8I9Y - chains C1 and LO of the 59 polymer chains in the assembly; structure by electron microscopy, 3.10 A resolution.

Chain C1:
Molecule: 3341-nt RNA strand
Organism: Chaetomium thermophilum
Sequence (3341 nucleotides; numbered 1 to 3341; the number before each row is that of its first residue):
     1 GGUUGACCUC GGAUCAGGUA GGAGGACCCG CUGAACUUAA GCAUAUCAAU AAGCGGAGGA
    61 AAAGAAACCA ACAGGGAUUG CCCUAGUAAC GGCGAGUGAA GCGGCAACAG CUCAAAUUUG
   121 AAAGCUGGCU UCGGCCCGCG UUGUAAUUUG GAGAGGAUGC UUUGGGCGAG GCUCCUUCUG
   181 AGUUCCCUGG AACGGGACGC CACAGAGGGU GAGAGCCCCG UAUAGUUGGA AGCCAAGCCU
   241 GUGUAAAGCU CCUUCGACGA GUCGAGUAGU UUGGGAAUGC UGCUCAAAAU GGGAGGUAAA
   301 UUUCUUCUAA AGCUAAAUAC CGGCCAGAGA CCGAUAGCGC ACAAGUAGAG UGAUCGAAAG
   361 AUGAAAAGCA CUUUGAAAAG AGGGUUAAAU AGCACGUGAA AUUGUUGAAA GGGAAGCGCU
   421 UGUGACCAGA CUUGCGCCCG GCGGAUCAUC CGGUGUUCUC ACCGGUGCAC UCCGCCGGGC
   481 UCAGGCCAGC AUCGGUUCUG GCGGGGGGAU AAAGGCCCAG GGAAUGUGGC UCCUCCGGGA
   541 GUGUUAUAGC CCUGGGUGUA AUACCCUCGC CGGGACCGAG GACCGCGCUC UGCAAGGAUG
   601 CUGGCGUAAU GGUCACCAGC GACCCGUCUU GAAACACGGA CCAAGGAGUC AAGGUUUUGC
   661 GCGAGUGUUU GGGUGUAAAA CCCGCACGCG UAAUGAAAGU GAACGUAGGU GAGAGCUUCG
   721 GCGCAUCAUC GACCGAUCCU GAUGUAUUCG GAUGGAUUUG AGUAGGAGCG UUAAGCCUUG
   781 GACCCGAAAG AUGGUGAACU AUGCUUGGAU AGGGUGAAGC CAGAGGAAAC UCUGGUGGAG
   841 GCUCGCAGCG GUUCUGACGU GCAAAUCGAU CGUCAAAUCU GAGCAUGGGG GCGAAAGACU
   901 AAUCGAACCA UCUAGUAGCU GGUUACCGCC GAAGUUUCCC UCAGGAUAGC AGUGUCGACC
   961 UUCAGUUUUA UGAGGUAAAG CGAAUGAUUA GGGACUCGGG GGCGAUUUUU AGCCUUCAUC
  1021 CAUUCUCAAA CUUUAAAUAU GUAAGAAGCC CUUGUUACUU AACUGAACGU GGGCAUUCGA
  1081 AUGUAUCGAC ACUAGUGGGC CAUUUUUGGU AAGCAGAACU GGCGAUGCGG GAUGAACCGA
  1141 ACGCGGGGUU AAGGUGCCGG AGUGGACGCU CAUCAGACAC CACAAAAGGC GUUAGUACAU
  1201 CUUGACAGCA GGACGGUGGC CAUGGAAGUC GGAAUCCGCU AAGGACUGUG UAACAACUCA
  1261 CCUGCCGAAU GUACUAGCCC UGAAAAUGGA UGGCGCUCAA GCGUCCCACC CAUACCCCGC
  1321 CCUCAGGGUA GAAACGAUGC CCUGAGGAGU AGGCGGCCGU GGAGGUCAGU GACGAAGCCU
  1381 AGGGCGUGAG CCCGGGUCGA ACGGCCUCUA GUGCAGAUCU UGGUGGUAGU AGCAAAUACU
  1441 UCAAUGAGAA CUUGAAGGAC CGAAGUGGGG AAAGGUUCCA UGUGAACAGC GGUUGGACAU
  1501 GGGUUAGUCG AUCCUAAGCC AUAGGGAAGU UCCGUUUCAA AGGGGCACUC GUGCCCCGUG
  1561 UGGCGAAAGG GAAGCCGGUU AAUAUUCCGG CACCUGGAUG UGGGUUUUGC GCGGCAACGC
  1621 AACUGAACGC GGAGACGACG GCGGGGGCCC CGGGCAGAGU UCUCUUUUCU UCUUAACGGU
  1681 CUAUCACCCU GGAAACAGUU UGUCUGGAGA UAGGGUUUAA UGGCCGGAAG AGCCCGACAC
  1741 UUCUGUCGGG UCCGGUGCGC UCUCGACGUC CCUUGAAAAU CCGCGGGAGG GAAUAAUUCU
  1801 CACGCCAGGU CGUACUCAUA ACCGCAGCAG GUCCCCAAGG UGAACAGCCU CUGGUUGAUA
  1861 GAACAAUGUA GAUAAGGGAA GUCGGCAAAA UAGAUCCGUA ACUUCGGGAA AAGGAUUGGC
  1921 UCUAAGGGUU GGGCACGUUG GGCUUUGGGC GGACGCCCUG GGAGCAGAGG GCCUCUAGCC
  1981 GGGCAACCGG CCGGCGGCCC UCAGCACCCG GGGUUGAAGC CCUUAGCAGG CUUCGGCCGU
  2041 CCGGCGUGCG GUUAACAACC AACUUAGAAC UGGUACGGAC AGGGGGAAUC UGACUGUCUA
  2101 AUUAAAACAU AGCAUUGCGA UGGCCAGAAA GUGGUGUUGA CGCAAUGUGA UUUCUGCCCA
  2161 GUGCUCUGAA UGUCAAAGUG AAGAAAUUCA ACCAAGCGCG GGUAAACGGC GGGAGUAACU
  2221 AUGACUCUCU UAAGGUAGCC AAAUGCCUCG UCAUCUAAUU AGUGACGCGC AUGAAUGGAU
  2281 UAACGAGAUU CCCACUGUCC CUAUCUACUA UCUAGCGAAA CCACAGCCAA GGGAACGGGC
  2341 UUGGCAAAAU CAGCGGGGAA AGAAGACCCU GUUGAGCUUG ACUCUAGUUU GACAUUGUGA
  2401 AAAGACAUAG GAGGUGUAGA AUAGGUGGGA GCUUCGGCGC CAGUGAAAUA CCACUACUCC
  2461 UAUUGUUUUU UUACUUAUUC AAUGAAGCGG GGCUGGACUU GCGUCCAACU UCUGGAGUUA
  2521 AGGUCCUUCG CGGGCCGACC CGGGUUGAAG ACAUUGUCAG GUGGGGAGUU UGGCUGGGGC
  2581 GGCACAUCUG UUAAACCAUA ACGCAGGUGU CCUAAGGGGG GCUCAUGGAG AACAGAAAUC
  2641 UCCAGUAGAA CAAAAGGGUA AAAGUCCCCU UGAUUUUGAU UUUCAGUGUG AAUACAAACC
  2701 AUGAAAGUGU GGCCUAUCGA UCCUUUAGUC CCUCGAAAUU UGAGGCUAGA GGUGCCAGAA
  2761 AAGUUACCAC AGGGAUAACU GGCUUGUGGC GGCCAAGCGU UCAUAGCGAC GUCGCUUUUU
  2821 GAUCCUUCGA UGUCGGCUCU UCCUAUCAUA CCGAAGCAGA AUUCGGUAAG CGUUGGAUUG
  2881 UUCACCCACU AAUAGGGAAC GUGAGCUGGG UUUAGACCGU CGUGAGACAG GUUAGUUUUA
  2941 CCCUACUGAU GAACUCGUCG CAAUGGUAAU UCAGCUUAGU ACGAGAGGAA CCGCUGAUUC
  3001 AGAUAAUUGG UUUUUGCGGU UGUCCGACCG GGCAGUGCCG CGAAGCUACC AUCUGCUGGA
  3061 UAAUGGCUGA ACGCCUCUAA GUCAGAAUCC AUGCCAGAAC GCGACGAUAC UACCCGCACG
  3121 UUGUAGACGU AUAAGAAUAG GCUCCGGCCU CGUAUCCUAG CAGGCGAUUC CUCCGCCGGC
  3181 CUCGAAGUGG CCGUCGGUAA UUCGCGUAUU GCAAUUUAGA CACGCGCGGG AUCAAAUCCU
  3241 UUGCAGACGA CUUAGAUGUG CGAAAGGGUC CUGUAAGCAG UAGAGUAGCC UUGUUGUUAC
  3301 GAUCUGCUGA GGGUAAGCCC UCCUUCGCCU AGAUUUCCCA G
Unresolved in the structure: 1-2, 693-706, 847-854, 865-867, 901-905, 987-1028, 1879-2294, 2485-2545, 2571-2721, 2753-2756, 2801-2804, 2822-2828, 2833, 2909-2914, 2937-2940, 3338-3341

Chain LO:
Molecule: 60S ribosomal protein L16-like protein
Organism: Chaetomium thermophilum
Reference sequence: G0SH61 (G0SH61_CHATD); residues 1-204 here = UniProt positions 1-204
Amino-acid sequence (204 residues; each row starts with the number of its first residue):
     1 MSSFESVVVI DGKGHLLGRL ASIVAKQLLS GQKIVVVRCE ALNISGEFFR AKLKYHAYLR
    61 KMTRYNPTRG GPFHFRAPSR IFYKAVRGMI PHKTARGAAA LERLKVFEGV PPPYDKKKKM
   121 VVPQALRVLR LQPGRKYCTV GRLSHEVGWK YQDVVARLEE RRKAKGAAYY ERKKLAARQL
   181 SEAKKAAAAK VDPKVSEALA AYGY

How chain C1 and chain LO interact:
Residue-residue contacts - 158 pairs, chain C1 then chain LO:
  G413(C1) / Arg-69(LO)  base contact
  A618(C1) / Ala-95(LO)  phosphate contact
  G619(C1) / Thr-94(LO)  phosphate contact
  G619(C1) / Ala-95(LO)  hydrogen bond to the phosphate
  G619(C1) / Arg-96(LO)  hydrogen bond to the phosphate
  G1156(C1) / Ser-22(LO)  hydrogen bond to the sugar
  G1156(C1) / Met-89(LO)  base contact
  C1157(C1) / Ser-22(LO)  hydrogen bond to the base
  C1157(C1) / Ala-25(LO)  base contact
  C1157(C1) / Lys-26(LO)  hydrogen bond to the base
  C1157(C1) / Met-89(LO)  hydrogen bond to the base
  C1158(C1) / Lys-26(LO)  salt bridge to the phosphate
  C1158(C1) / Leu-29(LO)  phosphate contact
  C1158(C1) / Met-89(LO)  sugar contact
  C1158(C1) / Pro-91(LO)  sugar contact
  C1158(C1) / Arg-96(LO)  salt bridge to the phosphate
  G1159(C1) / Arg-96(LO)  salt bridge to the phosphate
  G1160(C1) / Lys-26(LO)  salt bridge to the phosphate
  U1163(C1) / Arg-19(LO)  base contact
  U1163(C1) / Ser-22(LO)  hydrogen bond to the base
  U1163(C1) / Gln-124(LO)  base contact
  U1163(C1) / Arg-130(LO)  sugar contact
  C1171(C1) / Arg-135(LO)  base contact
  A1172(C1) / Arg-50(LO)  base contact
  U1173(C1) / Phe-49(LO)  base contact
  U1173(C1) / Arg-50(LO)  salt bridge to the phosphate
  C1174(C1) / Arg-50(LO)  phosphate contact
  C1174(C1) / Leu-53(LO)  sugar contact
  C1174(C1) / Ala-57(LO)  base contact
  A1175(C1) / Arg-50(LO)  salt bridge to the phosphate
  U1287(C1) / Arg-64(LO)  phosphate contact
  G1288(C1) / Arg-60(LO)  sugar contact
  G1288(C1) / Lys-61(LO)  sugar contact
  G1288(C1) / Met-62(LO)  hydrogen bond to the sugar
  G1288(C1) / Thr-63(LO)  hydrogen bond to the base
  G1288(C1) / Arg-64(LO)  salt bridge to the phosphate
  G1288(C1) / Pro-72(LO)  base contact
  G1289(C1) / Arg-60(LO)  salt bridge to the phosphate
  G1289(C1) / Lys-61(LO)  base contact
  G1293(C1) / Gly-88(LO)  hydrogen bond to the base
  G1293(C1) / Met-89(LO)  base contact
  C1294(C1) / Lys-84(LO)  sugar contact
  C1294(C1) / Ala-85(LO)  hydrogen bond to the sugar
  C1294(C1) / Gly-88(LO)  sugar contact
  C1294(C1) / Met-89(LO)  sugar contact
  G1295(C1) / Gly-18(LO)  hydrogen bond to the phosphate
  G1295(C1) / Lys-84(LO)  salt bridge to the phosphate
  G1295(C1) / Ala-85(LO)  phosphate contact
  G1295(C1) / Met-89(LO)  sugar contact
  C1296(C1) / Leu-17(LO)  phosphate contact
  C1296(C1) / Gly-18(LO)  hydrogen bond to the phosphate
  C1296(C1) / Arg-19(LO)  phosphate contact
  U1297(C1) / Leu-16(LO)  phosphate contact
  U1297(C1) / Arg-19(LO)  salt bridge to the phosphate
  U1297(C1) / Ser-45(LO)  hydrogen bond to the phosphate
  U1297(C1) / Gly-46(LO)  base contact
  U1297(C1) / Arg-50(LO)  hydrogen bond to the base
  U1297(C1) / Arg-135(LO)  sugar contact
  C1298(C1) / Arg-130(LO)  base contact
  C1298(C1) / Leu-131(LO)  phosphate contact
  C1298(C1) / Gln-132(LO)  hydrogen bond to the phosphate
  C1298(C1) / Arg-135(LO)  salt bridge to the phosphate
  A1299(C1) / Arg-19(LO)  phosphate contact
  A1300(C1) / Gly-18(LO)  base contact
  A1300(C1) / Arg-19(LO)  salt bridge to the phosphate
  A1300(C1) / Arg-130(LO)  salt bridge to the phosphate
  C2328(C1) / Tyr-65(LO)  sugar contact
  G2344(C1) / Gly-70(LO)  hydrogen bond to the sugar
  G2344(C1) / Gly-71(LO)  sugar contact
  G2344(C1) / Pro-72(LO)  phosphate contact
  G2344(C1) / Arg-87(LO)  salt bridge to the phosphate
  G2344(C1) / His-92(LO)  salt bridge to the phosphate
  G2344(C1) / Lys-93(LO)  hydrogen bond to the base
  C2345(C1) / Gly-70(LO)  hydrogen bond to the phosphate
  C2345(C1) / Gly-71(LO)  phosphate contact
  C2345(C1) / Pro-72(LO)  phosphate contact
  C2345(C1) / Phe-73(LO)  hydrogen bond to the phosphate
  C2345(C1) / Arg-87(LO)  salt bridge to the phosphate
  C2345(C1) / Lys-93(LO)  base contact
  A2346(C1) / Arg-69(LO)  phosphate contact
  A2346(C1) / Gly-70(LO)  hydrogen bond to the phosphate
  A2346(C1) / Phe-73(LO)  phosphate contact
  U2841(C1) / Arg-64(LO)  hydrogen bond to the phosphate
  C2842(C1) / Arg-64(LO)  salt bridge to the phosphate
  C2843(C1) / Arg-60(LO)  salt bridge to the phosphate
  A2945(C1) / Tyr-65(LO)  phosphate contact
  A2945(C1) / Arg-69(LO)  phosphate contact
  C2946(C1) / Tyr-65(LO)  phosphate contact
  C2946(C1) / Asn-66(LO)  phosphate contact
  C2946(C1) / Arg-69(LO)  salt bridge to the phosphate
  U2947(C1) / Asn-66(LO)  hydrogen bond to the phosphate
  A2962(C1) / Tyr-151(LO)  sugar contact
  A2963(C1) / Phe-75(LO)  sugar contact
  A2963(C1) / Lys-150(LO)  phosphate contact
  A2963(C1) / Tyr-151(LO)  hydrogen bond to the phosphate
  U2964(C1) / Phe-73(LO)  sugar contact
  U2964(C1) / His-74(LO)  phosphate contact
  U2964(C1) / Phe-75(LO)  phosphate contact
  U2964(C1) / Arg-76(LO)  hydrogen bond to the phosphate
  G2965(C1) / Pro-67(LO)  phosphate contact
  G2965(C1) / Thr-68(LO)  sugar contact
  G2965(C1) / Pro-72(LO)  phosphate contact
  G2965(C1) / Phe-73(LO)  phosphate contact
  G2965(C1) / His-74(LO)  salt bridge to the phosphate
  G2965(C1) / Arg-76(LO)  salt bridge to the phosphate
  G2966(C1) / Met-62(LO)  phosphate contact
  G2966(C1) / Pro-67(LO)  sugar contact
  A3060(C1) / Glu-146(LO)  sugar contact
  A3080(C1) / Lys-136(LO)  salt bridge to the phosphate
  C3089(C1) / His-56(LO)  sugar contact
  C3090(C1) / Arg-76(LO)  hydrogen bond to the phosphate
  C3090(C1) / Val-147(LO)  hydrogen bond to the sugar
  C3090(C1) / Gly-148(LO)  sugar contact
  A3091(C1) / Arg-76(LO)  salt bridge to the phosphate
  A3091(C1) / Lys-150(LO)  phosphate contact
  U3092(C1) / Lys-150(LO)  salt bridge to the phosphate
  A3125(C1) / Ala-95(LO)  base contact
  A3125(C1) / Ala-99(LO)  sugar contact
  A3125(C1) / Arg-103(LO)  phosphate contact
  G3126(C1) / Lys-33(LO)  salt bridge to the phosphate
  G3126(C1) / Arg-103(LO)  salt bridge to the phosphate
  U3130(C1) / Glu-5(LO)  base contact
  U3130(C1) / Ser-6(LO)  hydrogen bond to the sugar
  U3132(C1) / Lys-117(LO)  salt bridge to the phosphate
  U3132(C1) / Lys-118(LO)  sugar contact
  A3133(C1) / Asp-115(LO)  base contact
  A3133(C1) / Lys-116(LO)  sugar contact
  A3133(C1) / Lys-117(LO)  hydrogen bond to the sugar
  A3133(C1) / Lys-118(LO)  sugar contact
  A3133(C1) / Tyr-169(LO)  stacking on the base
  A3134(C1) / Lys-118(LO)  phosphate contact
  A3134(C1) / Gly-166(LO)  sugar contact
  A3134(C1) / Tyr-170(LO)  stacking on the base
  A3134(C1) / Lys-173(LO)  salt bridge to the phosphate
  G3135(C1) / Lys-163(LO)  phosphate contact
  A3136(C1) / Lys-13(LO)  phosphate contact
  A3136(C1) / Arg-38(LO)  salt bridge to the phosphate
  A3136(C1) / Lys-163(LO)  salt bridge to the phosphate
  A3137(C1) / Lys-13(LO)  salt bridge to the phosphate
  C3142(C1) / Tyr-170(LO)  hydrogen bond to the phosphate
  U3143(C1) / Tyr-170(LO)  hydrogen bond to the phosphate
  U3143(C1) / Lys-174(LO)  salt bridge to the phosphate
  C3144(C1) / Lys-174(LO)  phosphate contact
  C3144(C1) / Arg-178(LO)  salt bridge to the phosphate
  C3144(C1) / Ser-181(LO)  base contact
  G3152(C1) / Lys-118(LO)  hydrogen bond to the base
  G3152(C1) / Met-120(LO)  base contact
  G3184(C1) / Arg-161(LO)  salt bridge to the phosphate
  G3184(C1) / Lys-165(LO)  salt bridge to the phosphate
  A3185(C1) / Glu-108(LO)  base contact
  A3185(C1) / Gly-109(LO)  base contact
  A3185(C1) / Val-110(LO)  hydrogen bond to the base
  A3185(C1) / Pro-112(LO)  sugar contact
  A3185(C1) / Leu-158(LO)  phosphate contact
  A3185(C1) / Glu-159(LO)  hydrogen bond to the base
  A3185(C1) / Arg-161(LO)  salt bridge to the phosphate
  A3185(C1) / Arg-162(LO)  base contact
  A3186(C1) / Phe-107(LO)  base contact
Interface residues without a listed pair, chain C1 (69 interface residues in all): C620, C2327, G3081, U3138, U3155, C3156, C3183
Interface residues without a listed pair, chain LO (100 interface residues in all): Phe-4, Ala-21, Ile-23, Gly-31, Ile-44, Tyr-58, Ile-90, Pro-111, Lys-119, Arg-127, Val-128, Pro-133, Arg-172, Ala-177, Lys-184, Tyr-204

In short:
Chain C1 and chain LO form an interface of 69 and 100 residues respectively, with 34 hydrogen bonds, 36 salt
bridges and 2 aromatic stacking contacts. Polar contacts include C1157(C1)/Ser-22(LO), C1157(C1)/Lys-26(LO)
and C1157(C1)/Met-89(LO).
Here chain C1 is a 3341-nt RNA strand and chain LO is 60S ribosomal protein L16-like protein, both from
Chaetomium thermophilum. Entry 8I9Y (Cryo-EM structure of a Chaetomium thermophilum pre-60S ribosomal subunit
- Ytm1-2) was determined by electron microscopy together with 8I9P, 8I9T, 8I9V, 8I9W, 8I9X, 8I9Z and 8IA0 from
the same study.
